PDB entry 8FFJ | electron microscopy, 7.50 A resolution (low resolution: residue-level contacts below are approximate; hydrogen-bond / salt-bridge calls are withheld) | chains X and I of the 4 polymer chains in the assembly

[Chain X]
Molecule: Receptor tyrosine-protein kinase erbB-2
From: Homo sapiens
Notes: EC 2.7.10.1
UniProt: P04626 (ERBB2_HUMAN); residues 23-644 here = UniProt positions 23-644
Chain sequence (622 residues; numbered 23 to 644; the number before each row is that of its first residue):
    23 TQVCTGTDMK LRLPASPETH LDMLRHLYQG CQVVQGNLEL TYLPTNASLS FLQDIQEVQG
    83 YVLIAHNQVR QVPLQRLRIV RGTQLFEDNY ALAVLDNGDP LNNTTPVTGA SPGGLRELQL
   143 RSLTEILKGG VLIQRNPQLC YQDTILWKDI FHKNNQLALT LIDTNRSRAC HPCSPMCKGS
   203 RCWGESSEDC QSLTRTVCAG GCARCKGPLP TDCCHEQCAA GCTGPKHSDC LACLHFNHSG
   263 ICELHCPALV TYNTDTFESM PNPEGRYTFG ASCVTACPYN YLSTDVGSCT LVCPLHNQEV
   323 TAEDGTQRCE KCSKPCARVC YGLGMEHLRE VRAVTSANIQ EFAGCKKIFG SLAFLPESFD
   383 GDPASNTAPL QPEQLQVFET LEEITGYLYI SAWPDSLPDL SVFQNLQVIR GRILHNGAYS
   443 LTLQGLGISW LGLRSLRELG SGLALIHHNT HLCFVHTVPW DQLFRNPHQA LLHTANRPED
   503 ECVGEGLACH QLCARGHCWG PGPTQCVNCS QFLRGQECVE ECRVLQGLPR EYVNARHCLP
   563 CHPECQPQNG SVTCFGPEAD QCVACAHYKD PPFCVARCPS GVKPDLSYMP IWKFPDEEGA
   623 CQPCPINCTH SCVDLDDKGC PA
Disordered / not traced: 127-129
Cystine bridges: Cys26-Cys53, Cys162-Cys192, Cys195-Cys204, Cys199-Cys212, Cys220-Cys227, Cys224-Cys235, Cys236-Cys244, Cys240-Cys252, Cys255-Cys264, Cys268-Cys295, Cys299-Cys311, Cys315-Cys331, Cys334-Cys338, Cys342-Cys367, Cys475-Cys504, Cys511-Cys520, Cys515-Cys528, Cys531-Cys540, Cys544-Cys560, Cys563-Cys576, Cys567-Cys584, Cys587-Cys596, Cys600-Cys623, Cys626-Cys634, Cys630-Cys642
UniProt features mapped onto this chain:
  - modified residue: Thr182 (Phosphothreonine)
  - glycosylation (N-linked (GlcNAc...) asparagine): Asn68, Asn124, Asn187, Asn259, Asn530, Asn571, Asn629
  - mutagenesis: Leu317 to His318 (Reduces dimerization with ERBB3), Met611 (M611A: Prevents synthesis of isoform 2)

[Chain I]
Molecule: Zanidatamab Heavy Chain B
From: Homo sapiens
Chain sequence (483 residues; each row starts with the number of its first residue; numbers below 1 keep their minus sign (Gly-127 is residue -127)):
  -127 GDIQMTQSPS SLSASVGDRV TITCRASQDV NTAVAWYQQK PGKAPKLLIY SASFLYSGVP
   -67 SRFSGSRSGT DFTLTISSLQ PEDFATYYCQ QHYTTPPTFG QGTKVEIKGG SGGGSGGGSG
    -7 GGSGGGSGEV QLVESGGGLV QPGGSLRLSC AASGFNIKDT YIHWVRQAPG KGLEWVARIY
    53 PTNGYTRYAD SVKGRFTISA DTSKNTAYLQ MNSLRAEDTA VYYCSRWGGD GFYAMDYWGQ
   113 GTLVTVSSAA EPKSSDKTHT CPPCPAPELL GGPSVFLFPP KPKDTLMISR TPEVTCVVVD
   173 VSHEDPEVKF NWYVDGVEVH NAKTKPREEQ YNSTYRVVSV LTVLHQDWLN GKEYKCKVSN
   233 KALPAPIEKT ISKAKGQPRE PQVYVLPPSR DELTKNQVSL LCLVKGFYPS DIAVEWESNG
   293 QPENNYLTWP PVLDSDGSFF LYSKLTVDKS RWQQGNVFSC SVMHEALHNH YTQKSLSLSP
   353 GGS
Disordered / not traced: -127 to 0, 121-355
Cystine bridges: Cys22-Cys96

[Interface between chain X and chain I]
Contacting residue pairs - 17 pairs, chain X then chain I:
  Pro579(X) with Tyr57(I)
  Glu580(X) with Arg50(I); Tyr57(I); Thr58(I); Arg59(I)
  Gln583(X) with Arg59(I)
  Asp592(X) with Gly103(I)
  Pro593(X) with Asp102(I)
  Pro594(X) with Tyr105(I)
  Phe595(X) with Tyr33(I); Arg50(I); Asp102(I); Tyr105(I)
  Asp607(X) with Phe27(I)
  Leu608(X) with Val2(I); Tyr109(I)
  Lys615(X) with Gly103(I)
Also at the interface, not in a pair above, chain X (11 interface residues in all): Asp582

[In short]
The chain X/chain I interface involves 11 residues from each chain. Curated annotation (UniProt) lists 3
mutagenesis sites on chain X.
Chain X is Receptor tyrosine-protein kinase erbB-2 and chain I is Zanidatamab Heavy Chain B, both from Homo
sapiens; the structure, Structure of Zanidatamab bound to HER2, was determined by electron microscopy.
